8EBP - chains L and H of the 6 polymer chains in the assembly; structure by electron microscopy, 3.38 A resolution.

# Chain L
Name: RSV-199 light chain protein
From: Homo sapiens
Chain sequence (216 residues; row label = number of the first residue in the row; note: 1 number in that range is skipped by the numbering (no residue carries it; nothing is unmodelled there); a row labelled like 30A-30C holds insertion residues (30A, then the next letters in order)):
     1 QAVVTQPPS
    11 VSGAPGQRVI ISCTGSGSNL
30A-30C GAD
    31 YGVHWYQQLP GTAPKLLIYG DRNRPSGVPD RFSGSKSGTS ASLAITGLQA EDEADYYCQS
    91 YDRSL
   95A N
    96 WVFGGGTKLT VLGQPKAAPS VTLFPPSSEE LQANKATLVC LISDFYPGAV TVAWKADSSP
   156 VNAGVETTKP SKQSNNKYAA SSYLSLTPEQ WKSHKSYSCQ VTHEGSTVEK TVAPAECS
Disulfides: Cys23-Cys88, Cys135-Cys194

# Chain H
Name: RSV-199 heavy chain protein
From: Homo sapiens
Chain sequence (225 residues; row label = number of the first residue in the row; a row labelled like 82A-82C holds insertion residues (82A, then the next letters in order)):
     1 QVQLVESGGG VVKPGGSLRV SCVVSGFTFS SYRMHWVRQA PGKGLEWVSS ITASSS
   56A Y
    57 INYAESVKGR FTISRDNAKN SLYLQM
82A-82C NSL
    83 RAEDTAVYYC ARDENTGI
100A-100E SHYWF
   101 DPWGQGTLVT VSSASTKGPS VFPLAPSSKS TSGGTAALGC LVKDYFPEPV TVSWNSGALT
   161 SGVHTFPAVL QSSGLYSLSS VVTVPSSSLG TQTYICNVNH KPSNTKVDKK VEPKSC
Disulfides: Cys22-Cys92, Cys140-Cys196

# Chain L / chain H interface
Contacting residue pairs (65; chain L residue first):
  Asp30C(L) - Ser100A(H)
  Tyr31(L) - Ser100A(H)
  Gly32(L) - Ser100A(H)  hydrogen bond (backbone-backbone)
  Gly32(L) - His100B(H)
  His34(L) - Tyr100C(H)  hydrogen bond (side chain-backbone)
  His34(L) - Trp100D(H)
  Tyr36(L) - Trp100D(H)
  Tyr36(L) - Phe100E(H)  hydrogen bond (side chain-backbone)
  Tyr36(L) - Trp103(H)
  Gln38(L) - Gln39(H)  hydrogen bond
  Ala43(L) - Gly104(H)
  Pro44(L) - Tyr91(H)
  Pro44(L) - Trp103(H)
  Leu46(L) - Trp100D(H)
  Leu46(L) - Asp101(H)
  Tyr49(L) - Trp100D(H)  hydrophobic
  Tyr87(L) - Gln39(H)
  Tyr87(L) - Lys43(H)
  Tyr87(L) - Gly44(H)
  Tyr87(L) - Leu45(H)
  Gln89(L) - Tyr100C(H)  hydrogen bond (side chain-backbone)
  Gln89(L) - Trp100D(H)
  Gln89(L) - Phe100E(H)
  Asn95A(L) - Trp47(H)
  Trp96(L) - His35(H)
  Trp96(L) - Trp47(H)
  Trp96(L) - Tyr100C(H)
  Trp96(L) - Phe100E(H)
  Phe98(L) - Leu45(H)  hydrophobic
  Phe98(L) - Phe100E(H)  hydrophobic
  Phe98(L) - Trp103(H)  hydrophobic
  Leu118(L) - Lys129(H)
  Leu118(L) - Ser130(H)  hydrogen bond (backbone-side chain)
  Phe119(L) - Ala137(H)
  Phe119(L) - Val181(H)  hydrophobic
  Pro120(L) - Ser127(H)
  Ser122(L) - Pro123(H)  hydrogen bond (side chain-backbone)
  Glu124(L) - Phe122(H)
  Glu124(L) - Pro123(H)
  Glu124(L) - Lys209(H)  salt bridge
  Val134(L) - Leu124(H)  hydrophobic
  Val134(L) - Ser179(H)
  Leu136(L) - Phe166(H)  hydrophobic
  Leu136(L) - Ser179(H)
  Ile137(L) - Phe166(H)
  Glu161(L) - Val169(H)
  Glu161(L) - Leu170(H)
  Glu161(L) - Gln171(H)
  Glu161(L) - Ser172(H)
  Thr163(L) - Ala168(H)
  Thr163(L) - Val169(H)
  Ser166(L) - Pro167(H)
  Gln168(L) - His164(H)
  Ala175(L) - Phe166(H)
  Ser176(L) - Phe166(H)
  Tyr178(L) - Leu141(H)
  Tyr178(L) - Val169(H)  hydrophobic
  Tyr178(L) - Ser177(H)
  Tyr178(L) - Leu178(H)
  Tyr178(L) - Ser179(H)  hydrogen bond (side chain-backbone)
  Lys205(L) - Lys129(H)
  Thr206(L) - Lys129(H)  hydrogen bond (backbone-side chain)
  Ala210(L) - Cys216(H)
  Glu211(L) - Cys216(H)  hydrogen bond (backbone-side chain)
  Cys212(L) - Cys216(H)  disulfide
Interface residues without a listed pair, chain L (44 interface residues in all): Gly50, Tyr91, Leu95, Gly100, Glu125, Lys130, Thr132, Ser138, Ala174
Interface residues without a listed pair, chain H (47 interface residues in all): Arg33, Val37, Glu46, Ser50, Asn58, Gln105, Val121, Ala125, Leu138, Lys143
Disulfides between the chains: Cys212(L)-Cys216(H)

# Overview
The interface between chain L and chain H involves 44 residues on one side and 47 on the other; the contacts
include 1 disulfide bond, 10 hydrogen bonds and 1 salt bridge. Among the polar pairs are Glu124(L)-Lys209(H),
His34(L)-Tyr100C(H) and Tyr36(L)-Phe100E(H).
Chain L is RSV-199 light chain protein and chain H is RSV-199 heavy chain protein, both from Homo sapiens; the
structure, HMPV F dimer bound to RSV-199 Fab, was determined by electron microscopy, deposited together with
8DZW and 8E2U.
